PDB entry 7YXC | X-ray diffraction, 2.25 A resolution | chains A and R

Chain A:
Name: Ancestral Glucocorticoid Receptor2
Reference sequence: A0A1X8XLE9 (A0A1X8XLE9_9ZZZZ); residues 530-776 here correspond to UniProt positions 2-248 (UniProt number = residue number - 528)
Chain sequence (248 residues; numbered 529 to 776; the number before each row is that of its first residue):
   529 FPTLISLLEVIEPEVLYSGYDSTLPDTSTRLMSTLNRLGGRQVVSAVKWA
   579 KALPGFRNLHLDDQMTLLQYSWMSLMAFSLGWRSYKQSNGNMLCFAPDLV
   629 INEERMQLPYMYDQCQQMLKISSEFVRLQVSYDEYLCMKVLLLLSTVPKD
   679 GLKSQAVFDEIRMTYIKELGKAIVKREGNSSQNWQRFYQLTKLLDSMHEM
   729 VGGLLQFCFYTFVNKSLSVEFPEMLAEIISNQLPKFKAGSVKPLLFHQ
Disordered / not traced: 706-708
Sequence notes: expression tag (529)
Ligand contacts:
  - carbonate ion (CO3), molecule 1: Glu540, Pro541, Gln570, Ser573, Ala574, Trp577, Ser607, Lys667
  - carbonate ion (CO3), molecule 2: Pro582, Gly583, Glu688, Ile689, Thr692, Tyr693
  - dexamethasone (DEX): Met560, Leu563, Asn564, Leu566, Gly567, Gln570, Trp600, Met601, Met604, Ala605, Leu608, Arg611, Phe623, Gln642, Met646, Leu732, Phe735, Cys736, Thr739, Val747, Phe749, Leu753
What the authors report for this chain:
  - self-association interface (contacts with another copy of this molecule); pairs are residue here / residue on that copy: Tyr545-Tyr545 (pi stacking), Ser556-Glu688 (hydrogen bond), Pro637-Glu688, Lys699-Glu632, Asp549, Arg569, Asp626, Glu632
  - disease-associated variants - D641V: decreased signaling in response to dexamethasone
  - binding site for dexamethasone: Met601, Met604, Arg611 (proposed by the authors, not directly observed)

Chain R:
Name: SHP NR Box 1 Peptide
Organism: Homo sapiens
Reference sequence: Q15466 (NR0B2_HUMAN); residue numbers follow UniProt; this construct covers 17-27
Chain sequence (11 residues; each row starts with the number of its first residue):
    17 RPAILYALLSS

Chain A / chain R interface:
Contacting residue pairs (20):
  Val575(A) with Leu21(R), hydrophobic; Leu24(R), hydrophobic; Leu25(R), hydrophobic
  Lys579(A) with Leu24(R), hydrogen bond (side chain-backbone); Leu25(R); Ser27(R)
  Leu589(A) with Tyr22(R); Leu25(R), hydrophobic
  Gln592(A) with Leu25(R)
  Met593(A) with Leu21(R); Tyr22(R), hydrophobic; Leu25(R), hydrophobic
  Gln597(A) with Pro18(R); Leu21(R)
  Glu751(A) with Ile20(R)
  Met752(A) with Ile20(R), hydrophobic
  Glu755(A) with Pro18(R); Ala19(R), hydrogen bond (side chain-backbone); Ile20(R), hydrogen bond (side chain-backbone)
  Asn759(A) with Arg17(R)
Other interface residues (no listed pair), chain A (15 interface residues in all): Val572, Phe584, Asp590, Leu596, Ile756
Other interface residues (no listed pair), chain R (10 interface residues in all): Ser26

In short:
15 residues of chain A and 10 residues of chain R are in contact; the contacts include 3 hydrogen bonds. Polar
pairs include Lys579(A)-Leu24(R), Glu755(A)-Ala19(R) and Glu755(A)-Ile20(R). The paper reports a binding site
for dexamethasone at Met601(A), Met604(A) and Arg611(A); D641V of chain A reduces signaling in response to
dexamethasone.
Chain A is Ancestral Glucocorticoid Receptor2 and chain R is SHP NR Box 1 Peptide (Homo sapiens); the
structure, Crystal structure of WT AncGR2-LBD bound to dexamethasone and SHP coregulator fragment, was
determined by X-ray diffraction (same publication as 7YXD, 7YXN, 7YXO, 7YXP and 7YXR).
